Entry 7TYO (electron microscopy, 2.70 A resolution); this record covers chains A and B of the 6 polymer chains in the assembly.

== Chain A ==
Protein: Guanine nucleotide-binding protein G(s) subunit alpha isoforms short
Organism: Homo sapiens
Reference sequence: P63092 (GNAS2_HUMAN); numbering as in UniProt (aligned over 1-394)
Sequence (394 residues; numbered 1 to 394; the number before each row is that of its first residue):
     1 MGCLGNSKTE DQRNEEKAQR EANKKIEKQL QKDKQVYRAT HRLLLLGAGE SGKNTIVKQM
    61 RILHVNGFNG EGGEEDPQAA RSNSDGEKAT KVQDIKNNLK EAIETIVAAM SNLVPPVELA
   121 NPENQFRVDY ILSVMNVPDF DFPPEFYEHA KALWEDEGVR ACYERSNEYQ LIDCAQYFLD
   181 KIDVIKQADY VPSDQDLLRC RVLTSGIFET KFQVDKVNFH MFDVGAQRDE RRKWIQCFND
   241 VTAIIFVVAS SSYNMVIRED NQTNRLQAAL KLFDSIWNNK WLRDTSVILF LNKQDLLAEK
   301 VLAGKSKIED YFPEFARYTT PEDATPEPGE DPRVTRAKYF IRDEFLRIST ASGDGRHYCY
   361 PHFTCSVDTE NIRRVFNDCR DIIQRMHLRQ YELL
Unresolved in the structure: 1-10, 61-203, 251-263
Construct notes: conflict Asn54 (Ser in P63092), Ala226 (Gly in P63092), Ala268 (Glu in P63092), Lys271 (Asn in P63092), Asp274 (Lys in P63092), Lys280 (Arg in P63092), Asp284 (Thr in P63092), Thr285 (Ile in P63092); engineered mutation Ser366 (Ala in P63092)

== Chain B ==
Protein: Guanine nucleotide-binding protein G(I)/G(S)/G(T) subunit beta-1
Organism: Homo sapiens
Reference sequence: P62873 (GBB1_HUMAN); residue numbers follow UniProt; this construct covers 2-340
Sequence (350 residues; numbered -9 to 340; the number before each row is that of its first residue; numbers below 1 keep their minus sign (Met-9 is residue -9)):
    -9 MHHHHHHGSS GSELDQLRQE AEQLKNQIRD ARKACADATL SQITNNIDPV GRIQMRTRRT
    51 LRGHLAKIYA MHWGTDSRLL VSASQDGKLI IWDSYTTNKV HAIPLRSSWV MTCAYAPSGN
   111 YVACGGLDNI CSIYNLKTRE GNVRVSRELA GHTGYLSCCR FLDDNQIVTS SGDTTCALWD
   171 IETGQQTTTF TGHTGDVMSL SLAPDTRLFV SGACDASAKL WDVREGMCRQ TFTGHESDIN
   231 AICFFPNGNA FATGSDDATC RLFDLRADQE LMTYSHDNII CGITSVSFSK SGRLLLAGYD
   291 DFNCNVWDAL KADRAGVLAG HDNRVSCLGV TDDGMAVATG SWDSFLKIWN
Unresolved in the structure: -9 to 1
Construct notes: expression tag (-9 to 1)
Swiss-Prot annotation at these positions:
  - modified residue: Ser2 (N-acetylserine), His266 (Phosphohistidine)
  - natural variant: Leu30 (L30F: In MRD42; uncertain significance), Arg52 (R52G: In MRD42), Gly64 (G64V: In MRD42), Asp76 (D76E: In MRD42; D76G: In MRD42), Gly77 (G77S: In MRD42), Lys78 (K78R: In MRD42), Ile80 (I80N: In MRD42; I80T: In MRD42), His91 (H91R: In MRD42; uncertain significance), Ala92 (A92T: In MRD42), Pro94 (P94S: In MRD42), Leu95 (L95P: In MRD42), Arg96 (R96L: In MRD42), 5 further natural variant entries in UniProt

== How chain A and chain B interact ==
Residue-residue contacts (59):
  Glu16(A) - Thr86(B)
  Gln19(A) - Asp83(B)  hydrogen bond
  Gln19(A) - Thr86(B)  hydrogen bond
  Gln19(A) - Asn88(B)
  Arg20(A) - Thr86(B)
  Arg20(A) - Asn88(B)  hydrogen bond
  Asn23(A) - Asn88(B)
  Asn23(A) - Lys89(B)  hydrogen bond
  Ile26(A) - Lys89(B)
  Ile26(A) - Val90(B)
  Ile26(A) - His91(B)
  Ile26(A) - Ala92(B)  hydrophobic
  Glu27(A) - Lys89(B)  salt bridge
  Leu30(A) - Lys89(B)
  Asp33(A) - Lys78(B)  salt bridge
  Lys34(A) - Leu55(B)
  Tyr37(A) - Ala56(B)
  Gly206(A) - Leu117(B)
  Gly206(A) - Asn119(B)
  Ile207(A) - Trp99(B)
  Ile207(A) - Leu117(B)
  Phe222(A) - Trp99(B)
  Ala226(A) - Asn119(B)  hydrogen bond (backbone-side chain)
  Ala226(A) - Thr143(B)
  Ala226(A) - Gly144(B)
  Gln227(A) - Leu117(B)  hydrogen bond (side chain-backbone)
  Gln227(A) - Asn119(B)  hydrogen bond
  Gln227(A) - Gly144(B)
  Gln227(A) - Tyr145(B)  hydrogen bond (side chain-backbone)
  Arg228(A) - Gly162(B)  hydrogen bond (side chain-backbone)
  Arg228(A) - Asp163(B)
  Arg228(A) - Thr164(B)
  Arg228(A) - Asp186(B)  salt bridge
  Glu230(A) - Asp186(B)
  Arg232(A) - Cys204(B)  hydrogen bond (side chain-backbone)
  Arg232(A) - Asp228(B)  salt bridge
  Lys233(A) - Tyr145(B)
  Lys233(A) - Met188(B)
  Lys233(A) - Cys204(B)
  Lys233(A) - Asp228(B)  salt bridge
  Lys233(A) - Asn230(B)  hydrogen bond
  Lys233(A) - Asp246(B)  salt bridge
  Trp234(A) - Leu117(B)  hydrophobic
  Gln236(A) - Tyr59(B)
  Gln236(A) - Arg314(B)  hydrogen bond
  Cys237(A) - Lys57(B)  hydrogen bond (backbone-side chain)
  Cys237(A) - Tyr59(B)  hydrogen bond
  Cys237(A) - Gln75(B)  hydrogen bond
  Cys237(A) - Trp99(B)
  Cys237(A) - Met101(B)  hydrophobic
  Phe238(A) - Trp99(B)  hydrophobic
  Phe238(A) - Leu117(B)  hydrophobic
  Asn239(A) - Lys57(B)
  Asn239(A) - Trp332(B)
  Asp240(A) - Lys57(B)  salt bridge
  Lys280(A) - Asp290(B)
  Trp281(A) - Asp290(B)
  Trp281(A) - Arg314(B)
  Trp281(A) - Trp332(B)  hydrophobic
Also at the interface, not in a pair above, chain A (30 interface residues in all): Ala22, Arg38, Val241
Also at the interface, not in a pair above, chain B (40 interface residues in all): Gly53, Asp76, Ile80, Ser97, Ser98, Asp118, Gly185, Cys271

== Overview ==
The interface between chain A and chain B involves 30 residues on one side and 40 on the other; the contacts
include 15 hydrogen bonds and 7 salt bridges. Polar pairs include Glu27(A)-Lys89(B), Asp33(A)-Lys78(B) and
Arg228(A)-Asp186(B).
Chain A is Guanine nucleotide-binding protein G(s) subunit alpha isoforms short and chain B is Guanine
nucleotide-binding protein G(I)/G(S)/G(T) subunit beta-1, both from Homo sapiens; the structure, Calcitonin
receptor in complex with Gs and human calcitonin peptide, was determined by electron microscopy together with
7TYF, 7TYH, 7TYI, 7TYL, 7TYN, 7TYW and 3 further entries from the same study.
